Entry 6PH5 (X-ray diffraction, 2.60 A resolution); this record covers chains A and T of the 4 polymer chains in the assembly.

== Chain A ==
Protein: DNA polymerase beta
Organism: Homo sapiens
Notes: EC 2.7.7.7, 4.2.99.-; fragment: DNA Polymerase Beta
UniProtKB: P06746 (DPOLB_HUMAN); numbering as in UniProt (aligned over 1-335)
Sequence (335 residues; each row starts with the number of its first residue):
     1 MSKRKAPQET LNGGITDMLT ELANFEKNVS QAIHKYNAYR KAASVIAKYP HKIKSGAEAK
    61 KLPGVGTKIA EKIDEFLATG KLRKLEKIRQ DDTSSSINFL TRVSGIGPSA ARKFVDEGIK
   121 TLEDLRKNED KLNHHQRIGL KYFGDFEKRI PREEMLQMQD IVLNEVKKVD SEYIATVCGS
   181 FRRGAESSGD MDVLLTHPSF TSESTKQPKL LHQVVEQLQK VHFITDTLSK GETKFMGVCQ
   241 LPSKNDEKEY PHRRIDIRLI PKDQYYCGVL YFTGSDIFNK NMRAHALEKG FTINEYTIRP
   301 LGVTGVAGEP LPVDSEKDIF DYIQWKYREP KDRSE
Not modelled in the structure: 1-9, 205-206
Bound ions: Na+ site 1: Lys60, Leu62, Val65 (shared with 1 residue of chain D); Na+ site 2: Thr101, Val103, Ile106 (shared with 1 residue of chain P)
UniProt features mapped onto this chain:
  - region: Arg183 to Asp192 (DNA-binding)
  - active site: Lys72 (Nucleophile)
  - binding site (K(+)): Lys60, Leu62, Val65, Thr101, Val103, Ile106
  - binding site (Na(+)): Lys60, Leu62, Val65, Thr101, Val103, Ile106
  - binding site (dATP): Arg149, Ser180, Arg183, Gly189, Asp190
  - binding site (dCTP): Arg149, Ser180, Arg183, Gly189, Asp190
  - binding site (dGTP): Arg149, Ser180, Arg183, Gly189, Asp190, Asp192
  - binding site (dTTP): Arg149, Ser180, Arg183, Gly189, Asp190
  - binding site (Mg(2+)): Asp190, Asp192, Asp256
  - modified residue: Lys72 (N6-acetyllysine), Arg83 (Omega-N-methylarginine), Arg152 (Omega-N-methylarginine)
  - cross-link (Glycyl lysine isopeptide (Lys-Gly)): Lys41 (interchain with G-Cter in ubiquitin), Lys61 (interchain with G-Cter in ubiquitin), Lys81 (interchain with G-Cter in ubiquitin)
  - natural variant: Leu22 (L22P: Found in a gastric cancer sample; uncertain significance), Tyr39 (Y39C: Found in a gastric cancer sample; uncertain significance), Gly118 (G118V: Decreased DNA-directed DNA polymerase activity), Arg137 (R137Q: Decreased function in base-excision repair), Arg149 (R149I: Decreased DNA-directed DNA polymerase activity), Asp160 (D160N: Found in a gastric cancer sample; uncertain significance), Cys239 (C239R: Found in a gastric cancer sample; uncertain significance), Lys289 (K289M: Found in a colon cancer sample; uncertain significance), Asn294 (N294D: Found in a gastric cancer sample; uncertain significance), Glu295 (E295K: Found in a gastric cancer sample; uncertain significance)
  - mutagenesis: Phe25 (F25W: No effect on 5'-dRP lyase activity. Decreased ssDNA binding), His34 (H34G: Decreased 5'-dRP lyase activity. Decreased ssDNA binding), Lys35 (K35A: Decreased 5'-dRP lyase activity. Decreased ssDNA binding. Loss of 5'-dRP lyase activity; when associated with A-68 and A-72. Decreased ssDNA binding; when associated with A-68 and A-72 ...), Tyr39 (Y39F: No effect on 5'-dRP lyase activity; Y39Q: Abolishes DNA polymerase and 5'-dRP lyase activity), Lys41 (K41R: Abolishes ubiquitination; when associated with R-61 and R-81), Lys60 (K60A: Decreased 5'-dRP lyase activity. Decreased ssDNA binding), Lys61 (K61R: Abolishes ubiquitination; when associated with R-41 and R-81), Lys68 (K68A: No effect on 5'-dRP lyase activity. Decreased ssDNA binding. Loss of 5'-dRP lyase activity; when associated with A-35 and A-72. Decreased ssDNA binding; when associated with A-35 and A-72 ...), Glu71 (E71Q: No effect on 5'-dRP lyase activity. No effect on structure shown by circular dichroism. No effect on ssDNA binding), Lys72 (K72A: Severely reduced 5'-dRP lyase activity. Does not affect ssDNA binding. Loss of 5'-dRP lyase activity; when associated with A-35 and A-68. Decreased ssDNA binding ...), Glu75 (E75A: Slightly decreased 5'-dRP lyase activity. Decreased ssDNA binding. No effect on structure shown by circular dichroism), Lys81 (K81R: Abolishes ubiquitination; when associated with R-41 and R-61), 5 further mutagenesis entries in UniProt

== Chain T ==
Molecule: 17-nt DNA strand
Sequence (17 nucleotides; numbered 1 to 17; the number before each row is that of its first residue):
     1 CCGACGCGCG CATCAGC

== How chain A and chain T interact ==
Residue-residue contacts (15; chain A residue first):
  His34(A) - DC5(T)  stacking on the base
  Asn133(A) - DT13(T)  phosphate contact
  His134(A) - DT13(T)  phosphate contact
  Ser229(A) - DC11(T)  phosphate contact
  Ser229(A) - DA12(T)  sugar contact
  Lys230(A) - DC11(T)  hydrogen bond to the phosphate
  Lys230(A) - DA12(T)  hydrogen bond to the phosphate
  Gly231(A) - DC11(T)  phosphate contact
  Glu232(A) - DC11(T)  hydrogen bond to the phosphate
  Thr233(A) - DG10(T)  hydrogen bond to the phosphate
  Thr233(A) - DC11(T)  hydrogen bond to the phosphate
  Lys234(A) - DG10(T)  hydrogen bond to the base
  Lys234(A) - DC11(T)  hydrogen bond to the phosphate
  Tyr271(A) - DG6(T)  base contact
  Tyr296(A) - DC9(T)  sugar contact
Also at the interface, not in a pair above, chain A (13 interface residues in all): Leu228, Glu295

== Overview ==
Chain A and chain T form an interface of 13 and 7 residues respectively; the contacts include 7 hydrogen bonds
and 1 aromatic stacking contact. Polar pairs include Lys234(A)-DG10(T), Lys230(A)-DC11(T) and
Lys230(A)-DA12(T).
Here chain A is DNA polymerase beta (Homo sapiens) and chain T is a 17-nt DNA strand. Entry 6PH5 (Binary
product complex crystal structure of DNA polymerase Beta with an extra-helical template base) was determined
by X-ray diffraction (same publication as 6PH6).
